3QYX - chains A and B of the 5 polymer chains in the assembly; structure by X-ray diffraction, 3.75 A resolution.

# Chain A (and B)
Molecule: ESX-1 secretion-associated regulator EspR
Source organism: Mycobacterium tuberculosis
Notes: chain B of this document is another copy of the same molecule, construct and numbering; everything in this record applies to it too
UniProt: P96228 (ESPR_MYCTU); residues 3-133 here correspond to UniProt positions 2-132 (UniProt number = residue number - 1)
Amino-acid sequence (133 residues; each row starts with the number of its first residue):
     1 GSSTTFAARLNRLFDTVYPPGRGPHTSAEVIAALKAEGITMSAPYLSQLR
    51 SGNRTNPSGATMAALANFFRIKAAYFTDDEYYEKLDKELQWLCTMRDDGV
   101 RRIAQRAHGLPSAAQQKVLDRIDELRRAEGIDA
Not modelled in the structure: 1-2
Differences from the reference sequence: expression tag (1-2)

# Chain A / chain B interface
Residue-residue contacts - 14 pairs, chain A then chain B:
  N56(A) - S58(B)  hydrogen bond
  N56(A) - G59(B)
  N56(A) - A60(B)  hydrogen bond (side chain-backbone)
  P57(A) - S58(B)
  P57(A) - G59(B)  hydrogen bond (backbone-backbone)
  S58(A) - N56(B)  hydrogen bond
  S58(A) - P57(B)
  G59(A) - P57(B)  hydrogen bond (backbone-backbone)
  A60(A) - N56(B)  hydrogen bond (backbone-side chain)
  K72(A) - D78(B)  salt bridge
  K72(A) - E80(B)  salt bridge
  T77(A) - T77(B)
  D78(A) - K72(B)
  E80(A) - K72(B)  salt bridge
Also at the interface, not in a pair above, chain A (11 interface residues in all): A73, A74
Also at the interface, not in a pair above, chain B (11 interface residues in all): A73, A74

# Overview
The chain A/chain B interface involves 11 residues from each chain; the contacts include 6 hydrogen bonds and
3 salt bridges. Polar contacts include K72(A)-D78(B), K72(A)-E80(B) and N56(A)-S58(B).
Chain A and chain B are both ESX-1 secretion-associated regulator EspR (Mycobacterium tuberculosis); the
structure, Crystal structure of Mycobacterium tuberculosis EspR in complex with a small DNA fragment, was
determined by X-ray diffraction, deposited together with 3QWG.
